Entry 7DFQ (X-ray diffraction, 1.51 A resolution); this record covers chain A.

# Chain A
Molecule: 4-O-alpha-L-rhamnosyl-beta-D-glucuronidase
Source organism: Fusarium oxysporum
Notes: EC 3.2.1.31
Chain sequence (480 residues; numbered -1 to 478; the number before each row is that of its first residue; numbers below 1 keep their minus sign (Glu-1 is residue -1)):
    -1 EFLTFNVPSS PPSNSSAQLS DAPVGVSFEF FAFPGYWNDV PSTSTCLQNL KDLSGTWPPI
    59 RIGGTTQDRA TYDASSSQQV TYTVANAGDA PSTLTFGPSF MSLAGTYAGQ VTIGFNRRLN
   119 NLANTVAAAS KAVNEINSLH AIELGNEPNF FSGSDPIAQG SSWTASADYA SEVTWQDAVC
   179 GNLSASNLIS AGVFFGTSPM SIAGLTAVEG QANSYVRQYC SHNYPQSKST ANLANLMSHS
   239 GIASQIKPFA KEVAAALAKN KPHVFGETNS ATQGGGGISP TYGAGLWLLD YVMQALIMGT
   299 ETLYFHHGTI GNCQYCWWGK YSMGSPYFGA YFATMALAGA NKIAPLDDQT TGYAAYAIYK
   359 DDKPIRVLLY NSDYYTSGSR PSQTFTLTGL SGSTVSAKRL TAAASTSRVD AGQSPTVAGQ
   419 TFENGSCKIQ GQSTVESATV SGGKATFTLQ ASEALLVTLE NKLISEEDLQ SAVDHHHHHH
Unresolved in the structure: -1 to 0, 458-478
Disulfides: Cys44-Cys425, Cys311-Cys314
Covalent attachments: N-acetylglucosamine (NAG) linked to Asn12, Asn180

# Overview
N-acetylglucosamine is covalently linked to Asn12 and Asn180.
Chain A is 4-O-alpha-L-rhamnosyl-beta-D-glucuronidase (Fusarium oxysporum); the structure, Crystal Structure
of a novel 4-O-alpha-L-rhamnosyl-beta-D-glucuronidase from Fusarium oxysporum 12S, ligand-free form, was
determined by X-ray diffraction, deposited together with 7DFS.
